8OIX - chains D and E of the 28 polymer chains in the assembly; structure by electron microscopy, 2.89 A resolution.

# Chain D
Molecule: Proteasome subunit alpha type
From: Trichomonas vaginalis G3
UniProtKB: A2DTN3 (A2DTN3_TRIV3); residue numbers follow UniProt; this construct covers 1-235
Chain sequence (235 residues; each row starts with the number of its first residue):
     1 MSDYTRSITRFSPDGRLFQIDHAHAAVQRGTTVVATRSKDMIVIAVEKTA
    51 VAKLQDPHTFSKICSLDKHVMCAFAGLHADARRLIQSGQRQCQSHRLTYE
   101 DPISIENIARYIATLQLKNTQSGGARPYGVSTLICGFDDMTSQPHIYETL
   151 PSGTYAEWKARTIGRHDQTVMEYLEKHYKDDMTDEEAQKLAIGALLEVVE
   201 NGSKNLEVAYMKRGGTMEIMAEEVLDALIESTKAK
Unresolved in the structure: 1-2, 59, 234-235

# Chain E
Molecule: Proteasome subunit alpha type
From: Trichomonas vaginalis G3
UniProtKB: A2FCM7 (A2FCM7_TRIV3); numbering as in UniProt (aligned over 1-251)
Chain sequence (251 residues; numbered 1 to 251; the number before each row is that of its first residue):
     1 MFNSGSEYDRNVNTFSPDGRLLQVEYAIEAVKLGSSAVAILCPEGVIFAV
    51 EKRLSSQLLIASSVEKVYAIDDHVGVVMAGLAADGRTMVEHMRVEAQNHR
   101 FSFDEPIGIKAVTQSVCDLALAFGEGRRKKGDGQMSRPFGTALLVAGIEN
   151 GKCHLFHTDPSGTYTECRARAIGGGSEGAEALLRDLYKDGMTLHEAEDLA
   201 LSTLRQVIQEKLNENNVEVACARVSTGKFEIYTSEQRQEIVARLPPPIIP
   251 E
Unresolved in the structure: 1-8, 130-133, 247-251

# Interface between chain D and chain E
Pairs across the interface (83; chain D residue first):
  D3(D) - R128(E)
  D3(D) - K129(E)  salt bridge
  Y4(D) - K129(E)
  T5(D) - E125(E)
  T5(D) - G126(E)  hydrogen bond (backbone-backbone)
  T5(D) - R127(E)  hydrogen bond (side chain-backbone)
  T5(D) - K129(E)
  R6(D) - E125(E)
  S7(D) - V12(E)
  S7(D) - E125(E)
  S7(D) - S136(E)  hydrogen bond (side chain-backbone)
  T9(D) - S136(E)
  T9(D) - R137(E)
  R10(D) - R10(E)
  R10(D) - N11(E)
  R10(D) - V12(E)
  R10(D) - Q23(E)
  F11(D) - Q23(E)  hydrogen bond (backbone-side chain)
  F11(D) - Y26(E)  hydrophobic
  F11(D) - A27(E)  hydrophobic
  F11(D) - A30(E)  hydrophobic
  F11(D) - L81(E)  hydrophobic
  F11(D) - R137(E)
  F11(D) - P138(E)
  F11(D) - G140(E)
  S12(D) - Y26(E)
  P13(D) - Y26(E)  hydrophobic
  P13(D) - E29(E)
  D14(D) - L33(E)
  G15(D) - Y26(E)
  G15(D) - E29(E)
  G15(D) - A30(E)
  G15(D) - L33(E)
  R16(D) - L33(E)
  L17(D) - L81(E)  hydrophobic
  L17(D) - R137(E)
  R37(D) - I60(E)
  R110(D) - R86(E)
  A113(D) - R86(E)
  T114(D) - R86(E)
  L117(D) - A83(E)
  L117(D) - D84(E)
  L117(D) - R86(E)
  L117(D) - T87(E)
  L117(D) - R137(E)
  T120(D) - S136(E)
  T120(D) - R137(E)  hydrogen bond (backbone-side chain)
  Q121(D) - D84(E)
  Q121(D) - T87(E)  hydrogen bond
  Q121(D) - Q134(E)
  Q121(D) - M135(E)
  Q121(D) - S136(E)  hydrogen bond (backbone-backbone)
  Q121(D) - R137(E)
  Q121(D) - F139(E)
  S122(D) - S136(E)
  G123(D) - S136(E)
  S152(D) - A83(E)
  G153(D) - A83(E)
  G153(D) - R86(E)  hydrogen bond (backbone-side chain)
  T154(D) - A82(E)
  T154(D) - A83(E)
  T154(D) - R86(E)
  Y155(D) - S63(E)
  Y155(D) - R86(E)
  A156(D) - L59(E)  hydrophobic
  A156(D) - S63(E)
  A156(D) - V64(E)  hydrophobic
  E157(D) - L59(E)
  E157(D) - I60(E)  hydrogen bond (backbone-backbone)
  E157(D) - S63(E)  hydrogen bond (backbone-side chain)
  W158(D) - S55(E)
  W158(D) - S56(E)
  W158(D) - L58(E)
  W158(D) - L59(E)
  K159(D) - L58(E)  hydrogen bond (backbone-backbone)
  K159(D) - I60(E)
  A160(D) - L58(E)
  M171(D) - S56(E)
  M171(D) - L58(E)  hydrophobic
  L174(D) - L58(E)  hydrophobic
  E175(D) - S56(E)  hydrogen bond
  E175(D) - L58(E)
  Y178(D) - L58(E)  hydrophobic
Other interface residues (no listed pair), chain D (38 interface residues in all): Y147, R161
Other interface residues (no listed pair), chain E (36 interface residues in all): Q57, R93

# Summary
Chain D and chain E form an interface of 38 and 36 residues respectively; the contacts include 12 hydrogen
bonds and 1 salt bridge. Polar pairs include D3(D)-K129(E), T5(D)-R127(E) and S7(D)-S136(E).
Chain D is Proteasome subunit alpha type and chain E is Proteasome subunit alpha type, both from Trichomonas
vaginalis G3; the structure, CryoEM structure of 20S Trichomonas vaginalis proteasome in complex with
proteasome inhibitor Salinosporamid A, was determined by electron microscopy (same publication as 8P0T).
